Entry 9C0F (electron microscopy, 3.60 A resolution); this record covers chains C and D of the 4 polymer chains in the assembly.

Chain C (and D):
Molecule: piggyBat transposase
Organism: Myotis lucifugus
Notes: chain D of this document is another copy of the same molecule, construct and numbering; everything in this record applies to it too
Chain sequence (578 residues; each row starts with the number of its first residue; numbers below 1 keep their minus sign (Gly-5 is residue -5)):
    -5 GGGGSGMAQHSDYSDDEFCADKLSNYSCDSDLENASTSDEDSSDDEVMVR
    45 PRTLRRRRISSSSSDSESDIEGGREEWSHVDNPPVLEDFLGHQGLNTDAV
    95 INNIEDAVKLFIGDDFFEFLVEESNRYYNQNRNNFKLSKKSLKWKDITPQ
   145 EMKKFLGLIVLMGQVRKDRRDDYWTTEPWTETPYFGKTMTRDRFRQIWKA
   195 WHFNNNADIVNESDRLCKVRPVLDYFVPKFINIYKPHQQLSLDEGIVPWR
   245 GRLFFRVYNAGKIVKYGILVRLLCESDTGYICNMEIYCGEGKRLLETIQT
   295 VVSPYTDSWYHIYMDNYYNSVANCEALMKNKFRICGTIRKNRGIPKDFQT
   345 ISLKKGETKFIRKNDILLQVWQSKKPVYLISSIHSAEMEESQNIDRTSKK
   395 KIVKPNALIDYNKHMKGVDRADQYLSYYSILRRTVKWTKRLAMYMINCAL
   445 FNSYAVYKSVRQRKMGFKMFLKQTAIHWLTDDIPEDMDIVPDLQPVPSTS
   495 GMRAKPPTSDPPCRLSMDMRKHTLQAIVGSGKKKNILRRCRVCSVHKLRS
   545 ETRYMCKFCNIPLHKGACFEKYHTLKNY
Disordered / not traced: -5 to 77, 285-287, 333-340, 477-494 (chain D: -5 to 9, 28-72, 480-493)
Metal / ion sites: Zn2+ site 1: His516, Cys550, Cys553, His567; Zn2+ site 2: Cys534, Cys537, His558, Cys562
Reported in the primary citation:
  - catalytic residues: Asp237, Asp309, Asp413
  - binding site for the 35-nt DNA strand: Arg185, Asp186, Arg497, Arg543, Glu545
  - binding site for the 35-nt DNA strand: Lys134, Arg189
  - post-translational modification sites: Ser8, Ser24, Ser32, Ser37 (proposed by the authors, not directly observed)
  - mutagenesis - S8A (3-fold): increased catalytic activity on LE/RE
  - mutagenesis - S8K, S8K/S24K/S32K/S37K (6-fold), S24K: increased catalytic activity

Interface between chain C and chain D:
Contacting residue pairs (54):
  Leu155(C) - Trp173(D)
  Gln158(C) - Arg160(D)
  Val159(C) - Val159(D)  hydrophobic
  Val159(C) - Arg160(D)
  Val159(C) - Thr174(D)
  Arg160(C) - Val159(D)
  Arg160(C) - Arg160(D)  hydrogen bond (backbone-backbone)
  Arg160(C) - Asp162(D)  salt bridge
  Lys161(C) - Val159(D)
  Asp162(C) - Arg160(D)  salt bridge
  Asp162(C) - Lys462(D)  salt bridge
  Glu171(C) - Lys466(D)  salt bridge
  Pro172(C) - Tyr178(D)
  Trp173(C) - Leu155(D)
  Trp173(C) - Tyr178(D)  hydrophobic
  Trp173(C) - Lys466(D)
  Trp173(C) - Ile470(D)  hydrophobic
  Thr174(C) - Leu155(D)
  Thr174(C) - Gln158(D)
  Thr174(C) - Val159(D)
  Glu175(C) - Glu175(D)
  Glu175(C) - Thr176(D)
  Glu175(C) - Pro177(D)
  Thr176(C) - Glu175(D)
  Pro177(C) - Glu175(D)
  Tyr178(C) - Pro172(D)
  Tyr178(C) - Trp173(D)
  Arg390(C) - Ser24(D)
  Arg390(C) - Asp25(D)  hydrogen bond (side chain-backbone)
  Lys462(C) - Asp162(D)  salt bridge
  Lys466(C) - Glu171(D)  salt bridge
  Ile470(C) - Trp173(D)  hydrophobic
  Thr474(C) - Trp173(D)
  Pro506(C) - Tyr178(D)
  Pro506(C) - Thr474(D)
  Leu509(C) - Asp475(D)
  Leu509(C) - Asp476(D)
  Met511(C) - Met513(D)
  Met513(C) - Met511(D)  hydrophobic
  Met513(C) - Asp512(D)
  Met513(C) - Met513(D)  hydrophobic
  Arg514(C) - Thr568(D)
  His516(C) - Met513(D)
  Thr517(C) - Glu564(D)
  Leu518(C) - Glu564(D)  hydrogen bond (backbone-side chain)
  Tyr548(C) - Lys559(D)
  Phe552(C) - Lys181(D)  hydrogen bond (backbone-side chain)
  Lys559(C) - Tyr548(D)
  Glu564(C) - Thr517(D)
  Glu564(C) - Leu518(D)  hydrogen bond (side chain-backbone)
  His567(C) - Met513(D)
  Thr568(C) - Met513(D)
  Thr568(C) - Arg514(D)
  Lys570(C) - Asp476(D)  salt bridge
Other interface residues (no listed pair), chain C (36 interface residues in all): Leu473, Asp512
Other interface residues (no listed pair), chain D (35 interface residues in all): Leu26, Lys161, His567

Overview:
36 residues of chain C and 35 residues of chain D are in contact; the contacts include 5 hydrogen bonds and 7
salt bridges. Polar pairs include Arg160(C)-Asp162(D), Asp162(C)-Lys462(D) and Glu171(C)-Lys466(D). From the
paper: catalytic residues Asp237(C), Asp309(C) and Asp413(C); S8K, S8K/S24K/S32K/S37K and S24K of chain C
increase catalytic activity.
Both chains are piggyBat transposase (Myotis lucifugus). Entry 9C0F (piggyBat transposase protein-DNA complex)
was determined by electron microscopy.
